Entry 3OEE (X-ray diffraction, 2.74 A resolution); this record covers chains G and I of the 9 polymer chains in the assembly.

== Chain G ==
Name: ATP synthase subunit gamma
Source organism: Saccharomyces cerevisiae
Notes: EC 3.6.3.14
UniProt: P38077 (ATPG_YEAST); residues 1-278 here correspond to UniProt positions 34-311 (UniProt number = residue number + 33)
Chain sequence (278 residues; each row starts with the number of its first residue):
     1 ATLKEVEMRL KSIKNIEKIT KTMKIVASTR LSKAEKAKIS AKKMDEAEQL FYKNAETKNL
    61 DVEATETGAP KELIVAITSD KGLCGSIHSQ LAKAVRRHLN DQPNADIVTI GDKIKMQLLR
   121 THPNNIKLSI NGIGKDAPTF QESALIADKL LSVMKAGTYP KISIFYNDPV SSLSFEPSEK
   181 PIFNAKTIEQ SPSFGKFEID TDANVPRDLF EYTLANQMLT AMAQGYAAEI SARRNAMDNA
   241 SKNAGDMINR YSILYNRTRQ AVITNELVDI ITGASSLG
Unresolved in the structure: 61-70, 277-278

== Chain I ==
Name: ATP synthase subunit epsilon
Source organism: Saccharomyces cerevisiae
Notes: EC 3.6.3.14
UniProt: P21306 (ATP5E_YEAST); residues 1-61 here correspond to UniProt positions 2-62 (UniProt number = residue number + 1)
Chain sequence (61 residues; each row starts with the number of its first residue):
     1 SAWRKAGISY AAYLNVAAQA IRSSLKTELQ TASVLNRSQT DAFYTQYKNG TAASEPTPIT
    61 K
Unresolved in the structure: 1-7, 24-25, 50-52

== Chain G / chain I interface ==
Pairs across the interface (43):
  Lys33(G) - Ser33(I)
  Lys115(G) - Tyr47(I)  hydrogen bond
  Leu119(G) - Tyr47(I)  hydrophobic
  Pro123(G) - Asn49(I)
  Pro123(G) - Ala53(I)
  Asn124(G) - Asn49(I)
  Ile126(G) - Tyr47(I)
  Lys127(G) - Gln46(I)
  Lys127(G) - Tyr47(I)  hydrogen bond (backbone-backbone)
  Leu128(G) - Thr45(I)
  Leu128(G) - Gln46(I)
  Ser129(G) - Phe43(I)
  Ser129(G) - Tyr44(I)
  Ser129(G) - Thr45(I)  hydrogen bond (backbone-backbone)
  Ile130(G) - Phe43(I)
  Asn131(G) - Asp41(I)
  Asn131(G) - Ala42(I)
  Asn131(G) - Phe43(I)  hydrogen bond (backbone-backbone)
  Gly132(G) - Asp41(I)
  Lys135(G) - Asp41(I)  salt bridge
  Asp136(G) - Asn36(I)
  Thr139(G) - Arg37(I)
  Phe140(G) - Ala11(I)
  Gln141(G) - Asn15(I)  hydrogen bond
  Gln141(G) - Gln19(I)
  Gln141(G) - Arg37(I)
  Gln141(G) - Ser38(I)
  Gln141(G) - Gln39(I)  hydrogen bond (side chain-backbone)
  Leu145(G) - Asn15(I)
  Leu145(G) - Lys61(I)
  Asp148(G) - Ile8(I)
  Asp148(G) - Ser9(I)  hydrogen bond
  Asp148(G) - Ala12(I)
  Lys149(G) - Tyr44(I)
  Leu151(G) - Ser9(I)
  Val153(G) - Gln46(I)
  Asp208(G) - Tyr10(I)
  Glu211(G) - Ser9(I)
  Glu211(G) - Tyr10(I)  hydrogen bond (side chain-backbone)
  Glu211(G) - Ala11(I)
  Tyr212(G) - Tyr10(I)  hydrophobic
  Tyr212(G) - Leu14(I)  hydrophobic
  Ala215(G) - Ala11(I)  hydrophobic
Interface residues without a listed pair, chain G (29 interface residues in all): Ile133, Glu142, Ala144
Interface residues without a listed pair, chain I (24 interface residues in all): Thr40

== Overview ==
The interface between chain G and chain I involves 29 residues on one side and 24 on the other; the contacts
include 8 hydrogen bonds and 1 salt bridge. Polar pairs include Lys135(G)-Asp41(I), Lys115(G)-Tyr47(I) and
Gln141(G)-Asn15(I).
Chain G is ATP synthase subunit gamma and chain I is ATP synthase subunit epsilon, both from Saccharomyces
cerevisiae; the structure, Structure of four mutant forms of yeast F1 ATPase: alpha-F405S, was determined by
X-ray diffraction.
